PDB entry 3L72 | X-ray diffraction, 3.06 A resolution | chains N and O of the 20 polymer chains in the assembly

== Chain N ==
Molecule: Mitochondrial ubiquinol-cytochrome-C reductase complex core protein I
Organism: Gallus gallus
Notes: EC 1.10.2.2
Reference sequence: D0VX31 (D0VX31_CHICK); residue numbers follow UniProt; this construct covers 1-446
Sequence (446 residues; each row starts with the number of its first residue):
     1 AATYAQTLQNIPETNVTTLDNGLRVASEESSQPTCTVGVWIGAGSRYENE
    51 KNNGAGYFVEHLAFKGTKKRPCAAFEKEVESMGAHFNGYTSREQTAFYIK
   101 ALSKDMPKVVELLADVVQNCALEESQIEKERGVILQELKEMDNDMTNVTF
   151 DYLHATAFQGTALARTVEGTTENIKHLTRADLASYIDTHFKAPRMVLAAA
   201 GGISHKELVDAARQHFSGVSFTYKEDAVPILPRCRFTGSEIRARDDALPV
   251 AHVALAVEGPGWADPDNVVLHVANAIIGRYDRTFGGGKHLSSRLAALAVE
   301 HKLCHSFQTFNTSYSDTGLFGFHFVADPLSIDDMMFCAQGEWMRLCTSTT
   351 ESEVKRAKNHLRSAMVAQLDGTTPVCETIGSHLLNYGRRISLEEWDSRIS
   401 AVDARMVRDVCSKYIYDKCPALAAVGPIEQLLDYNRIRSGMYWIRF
Disordered / not traced: 1-2, 445-446

== Chain O ==
Molecule: Mitochondrial ubiquinol-cytochrome-C reductase complex core protein 2
Organism: Gallus gallus
Notes: EC 1.10.2.2
Reference sequence: D0VX29 (D0VX29_CHICK); residues -1 to 439 here correspond to UniProt positions 1-441 (UniProt number = residue number + 2)
Sequence (441 residues; each row starts with the number of its first residue; numbers below 1 keep their minus sign (Ser-1 is residue -1)):
    -1 SLKVAPKVAVSAAAERVKLCPGAEDLEITKLPNGLIIASLENFSPASRIG
    49 VFIKAGSRYETTANLGTAHLLRLASPLTTKGASSFRITRGIEAVGGSLSV
    99 YSTREKMTYCVECLRDHVDTVMEYLLNVTTAPEFRPWEVTDLQPQLKVDK
   149 AVAFQSPQVGVLENLHAAAYKTALANPLYCPDYRIGKITSEQLHHFVQNN
   199 FTSARMALVGIGVKHSDLKQVAEQFLNIRSGAGTSSAKATYWGGEIREQN
   249 GHSLVHAAVVTEGAAVGSAEANAFSVLQHVLGAGPLIKRGSSVTSKLYQG
   299 VAKATTQPFDASAFNVNYSDSGLFGFYTISQAAHAGEVIRAAMNQLKAAA
   349 QGGVTEEDVTKAKNQLKATYLMSVETAQGLLNEIGSEALLSGTHTAPSVV
   399 AQKIDSVTSADVVNAAKKFVSGKKSMAASGDLGSTPFLDEL
Disordered / not traced: -1 to 17

== Interface between chain N and chain O ==
Residue-residue contacts - 76 pairs, chain N then chain O:
  Thr3(N) - Arg113(O)
  Tyr4(N) - Pro43(O)
  Tyr4(N) - Arg113(O)
  Tyr4(N) - Asp114(O)  hydrogen bond (backbone-side chain)
  Thr7(N) - Phe41(O)
  Thr7(N) - Ser42(O)
  Thr7(N) - Pro43(O)
  Thr7(N) - Arg113(O)
  Leu8(N) - Pro43(O)  hydrophobic
  Asn10(N) - Cys18(O)  hydrogen bond (side chain-backbone)
  Asn10(N) - Pro19(O)  hydrogen bond (side chain-backbone)
  Gln32(N) - Glu373(O)
  Thr34(N) - Leu369(O)
  Thr34(N) - Met370(O)
  Thr34(N) - Glu373(O)  hydrogen bond
  Tyr57(N) - Arg287(O)
  Glu60(N) - Lys286(O)  salt bridge
  Glu60(N) - Arg287(O)  salt bridge
  His61(N) - Arg287(O)  hydrogen bond
  Phe64(N) - Ile285(O)  hydrophobic
  Phe64(N) - Lys286(O)
  Lys65(N) - Lys286(O)
  Lys65(N) - Arg287(O)  hydrogen bond (side chain-backbone)
  Lys65(N) - Gly288(O)
  Glu76(N) - Ile285(O)
  Glu76(N) - Gly288(O)
  Glu76(N) - Ser289(O)  hydrogen bond (side chain-backbone)
  Lys77(N) - Lys359(O)
  Glu80(N) - Ile285(O)
  Glu80(N) - Ser289(O)
  Glu80(N) - Ser290(O)
  Glu80(N) - Val291(O)  hydrogen bond (side chain-backbone)
  Glu80(N) - Thr292(O)  hydrogen bond (side chain-backbone)
  Glu80(N) - Gln363(O)  hydrogen bond (backbone-side chain)
  Ser81(N) - Thr292(O)
  Ser81(N) - Lys359(O)
  Ser81(N) - Asn362(O)
  Ser81(N) - Gln363(O)
  Gly83(N) - Ala366(O)
  Ala84(N) - Leu284(O)
  His85(N) - Leu284(O)
  His85(N) - Met370(O)
  Phe86(N) - Leu284(O)  hydrogen bond (backbone-backbone)
  Phe86(N) - Ile285(O)
  Phe86(N) - Lys286(O)  hydrogen bond (backbone-backbone)
  Asn87(N) - Lys286(O)
  Gly88(N) - Lys286(O)  hydrogen bond (backbone-side chain)
  Tyr89(N) - Lys286(O)
  Lys100(N) - Met370(O)
  Lys100(N) - Glu373(O)  salt bridge
  Glu137(N) - Arg287(O)  salt bridge
  Arg282(N) - Gln143(O)  hydrogen bond (backbone-side chain)
  Arg282(N) - Val146(O)
  Gly285(N) - Pro74(O)
  Gly286(N) - Thr86(O)
  His289(N) - Ser82(O)
  His289(N) - Phe83(O)
  His289(N) - Arg87(O)  hydrogen bond (backbone-side chain)
  Leu290(N) - Arg87(O)
  Leu290(N) - Glu90(O)
  Ser291(N) - Arg87(O)
  Ser291(N) - Glu90(O)  hydrogen bond
  Arg356(N) - Glu90(O)
  Arg356(N) - Ala91(O)
  Asn359(N) - Ala91(O)  hydrogen bond (side chain-backbone)
  Asn359(N) - Val92(O)
  Asn359(N) - Gly93(O)
  His360(N) - Gly93(O)
  Arg362(N) - Leu112(O)
  Ser363(N) - Gly93(O)  hydrogen bond (side chain-backbone)
  Ser363(N) - Leu112(O)
  Val366(N) - Pro43(O)  hydrophobic
  Asp370(N) - Thr374(O)
  Asp370(N) - Ala375(O)  hydrogen bond (side chain-backbone)
  Gly371(N) - Glu373(O)
  Thr372(N) - Glu373(O)  hydrogen bond
Also at the interface, not in a pair above, chain N (46 interface residues in all): Pro33, Cys35, Ala73, Thr283, Thr373, Leu392
Also at the interface, not in a pair above, chain O (44 interface residues in all): Ala44, His115, Val150, Ser293, Thr367, Val372, Gln376

== Summary ==
The interface between chain N and chain O involves 46 residues on one side and 44 on the other; the contacts
include 20 hydrogen bonds and 4 salt bridges. Polar pairs include Glu60(N)-Lys286(O), Glu60(N)-Arg287(O) and
Lys100(N)-Glu373(O).
Chain N is Mitochondrial ubiquinol-cytochrome-C reductase complex core protein I and chain O is Mitochondrial
ubiquinol-cytochrome-C reductase complex core protein 2, both from Gallus gallus; the structure, Chicken
cytochrome BC1 complex with kresoxim-I-dimethyl bound, was determined by X-ray diffraction.
